PDB entry 5WQJ | X-ray diffraction, 1.20 A resolution | chain A

Chain A:
Protein: Sulfurtransferase
From: Mus musculus
Reference sequence: Q505N7 (Q505N7_MOUSE); numbering as in UniProt (aligned over 1-297)
Sequence (297 residues; row label = number of the first residue in the row):
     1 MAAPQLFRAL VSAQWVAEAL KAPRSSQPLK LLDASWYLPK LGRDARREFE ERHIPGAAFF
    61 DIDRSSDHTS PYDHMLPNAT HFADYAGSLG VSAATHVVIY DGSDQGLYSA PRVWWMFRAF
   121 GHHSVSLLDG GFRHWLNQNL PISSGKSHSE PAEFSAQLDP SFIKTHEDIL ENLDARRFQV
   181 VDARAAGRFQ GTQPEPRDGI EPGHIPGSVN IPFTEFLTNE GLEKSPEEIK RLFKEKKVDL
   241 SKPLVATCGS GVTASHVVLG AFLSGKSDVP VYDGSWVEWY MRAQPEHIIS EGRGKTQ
Unresolved in the structure: 1-4, 23-26, 297
Differences from the reference sequence: engineered mutation Ser65 (Cys in Q505N7), Ser255 (Cys in Q505N7), Ser264 (Cys in Q505N7)
Modified residues: Cys248 (S-mercaptocysteine; CSS)
Metal / ion sites: Na+ site 1: Asp73, His74, Ser250, Asp273; Na+ site 2: Glu195, Arg197, Ile200
Small-molecule neighbours: compound1 (7N3; 2-[2-[(4-oxidanylidene-3H-quinazolin-2-yl)sulfanyl]ethanoylamino]thiophene-3-carboxamide): Trp36, Leu38, Pro39, Asp73, His74, Tyr108, Arg188, Glu195, Pro196, Arg197, Cys248, Gly249, Ser250, Val252, Thr253, Val277
From the paper describing this entry:
  - post-translational modification sites: Cys248
  - binding site for compound1: Trp36, Leu38, Pro39, Asp63, Asp73, His74, Tyr108, Arg188, Glu195, Pro196, Arg197, Cys248, Gly249, Ser250, Val252, Val277
  - catalytic residues: Cys248
  - contacts within the chain: Asp73-Arg197 (salt bridge)
  - conformationally variable residues (side-chain flip): Arg197

In short:
Chain A binds compound1. The Na+ site 1 is built by Asp73, His74, Ser250 and Asp273. Glu195, Arg197 and Ile200
form the Na+ site 2. The paper reports the catalytic residue Cys248; a binding site for compound1 at Trp36,
Leu38 and Pro39 among others.
Chain A is Sulfurtransferase (Mus musculus); the structure, Crystal structure of 3-Mercaptopyruvate
Sulfurtransferase(3MST) in complex with compound1, was determined by X-ray diffraction, deposited together
with 5WQK.
